PDB entry 1DOJ | X-ray diffraction, 1.70 A resolution | chains A and B

# Chain A
Molecule: Alpha-thrombin
Source organism: Homo sapiens
Notes: EC 3.4.21.5
UniProt: P00734 (THRB_HUMAN); the construct lacks a stretch of the UniProt sequence and is renumbered around it, so the offset changes along the chain: 1-14 = UniProt 336-349; 15-36 = UniProt 363-384; 37-60 = UniProt 386-409; 61-77 = UniProt 419-435; 8 more segments
Amino-acid sequence (295 residues; row label = number of the first residue in the row; note: 1 number in that range is skipped by the numbering (no residue carries it; nothing is unmodelled there); a row labelled like 14A-14K holds insertion residues (14A, then the next letters in order)):
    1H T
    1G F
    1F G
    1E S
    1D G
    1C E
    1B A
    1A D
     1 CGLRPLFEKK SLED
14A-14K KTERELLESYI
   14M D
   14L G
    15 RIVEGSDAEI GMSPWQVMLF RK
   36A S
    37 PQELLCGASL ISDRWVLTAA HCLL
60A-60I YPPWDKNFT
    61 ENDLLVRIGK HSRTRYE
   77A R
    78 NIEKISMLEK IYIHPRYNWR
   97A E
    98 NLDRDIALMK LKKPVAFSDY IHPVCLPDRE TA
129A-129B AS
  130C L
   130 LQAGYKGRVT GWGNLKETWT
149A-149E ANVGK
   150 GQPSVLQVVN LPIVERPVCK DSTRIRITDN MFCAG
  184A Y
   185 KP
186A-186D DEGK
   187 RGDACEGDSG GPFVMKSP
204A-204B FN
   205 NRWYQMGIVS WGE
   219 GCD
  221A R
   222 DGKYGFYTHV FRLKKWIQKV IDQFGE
Unresolved in the structure: 14L, 15
UniProt features mapped onto this chain:
  - region: Ala183 to Val200 (High affinity receptor-binding region which is also known as the TP508 peptide)
  - active site (Charge relay system): His57, Asp102, Ser195
  - site: Arg15, Ile16 (Cleavage)
  - glycosylation: Asn60G (N-linked (GlcNAc...) (complex) asparagine)
Disulfide bonds: Cys1-Cys122, Cys42-Cys58, Cys168-Cys182, Cys191-Cys220
Glycans and other covalent adducts: N-acetylglucosamine (NAG) linked to Asn60G; rwj-51438 (1Z0) linked to Ser195
Ion coordination: Na+ site 1: Lys169, Thr172, Ile174; Na+ site 2: Arg221A, Lys224
Ligand contacts: rwj-51438 (1Z0; N-methyl-D-phenylalanyl-N-{(1S)-4-carbamimidamido-1-[(6-carboxy-1,3-benzothiazol-2-yl)carbonyl]butyl}-L-prolinamide): Cys42, His57, Tyr60A, Trp60D, Lys60F, Glu97A, Asn98, Leu99, Ile174, Asp189, Ala190, Cys191, Glu192, Gly193, Asp194, Val213, Ser214, Trp215, Gly216, Glu217, Gly219, Cys220, Gly226

# Chain B
Molecule: Hirugen
Notes: fragment: fragment of hirudin
UniProt: P09945 (HIRV2_HIRME); residues 355-365 here correspond to UniProt positions 62-72 (UniProt number = residue number - 293)
Amino-acid sequence (11 residues; row label = number of the first residue in the row):
   355 DFEEIPEEYL Q
Modified residues: Tyr363 (o-sulfo-l-tyrosine; TYS)
UniProt features mapped onto this chain:
  - region: Asp355 to Gln365 (Interaction with fibrinogen-binding exosite of thrombin)
  - modified residue: Tyr363 (Sulfotyrosine)

# Interface between chain A and chain B
Pairs across the interface - 27 pairs, chain A then chain B:
  Phe34(A) - Phe356(B)  hydrophobic
  Lys36(A) - Leu364(B)
  Lys36(A) - Gln365(B)
  Gln38(A) - Glu358(B)
  Gln38(A) - Ile359(B)  hydrogen bond (side chain-backbone)
  Gln38(A) - Leu364(B)
  Leu40(A) - Phe356(B)  hydrophobic
  Leu65(A) - Ile359(B)  hydrophobic
  Leu65(A) - Tyr363(B)
  Arg67(A) - Ile359(B)
  Arg73(A) - Asp355(B)  salt bridge
  Arg73(A) - Phe356(B)
  Thr74(A) - Asp355(B)
  Thr74(A) - Phe356(B)
  Thr74(A) - Glu357(B)  hydrogen bond (backbone-backbone)
  Arg75(A) - Glu357(B)
  Tyr76(A) - Glu357(B)  hydrogen bond (backbone-side chain)
  Tyr76(A) - Pro360(B)
  Tyr76(A) - Tyr363(B)
  Arg77A(A) - Pro360(B)
  Glu80(A) - Tyr363(B)
  Lys81(A) - Tyr363(B)
  Ile82(A) - Ile359(B)  hydrophobic
  Ile82(A) - Tyr363(B)
  Met84(A) - Glu362(B)
  Met84(A) - Tyr363(B)
  Met84(A) - Gln365(B)
Other interface residues (no listed pair), chain A (16 interface residues in all): Met32

# In short
Chain A and chain B form an interface of 16 and 10 residues respectively, with 3 hydrogen bonds and 1 salt
bridge. Among the polar pairs are Arg73(A)-Asp355(B), Gln38(A)-Ile359(B) and Tyr76(A)-Glu357(B). Covalently
linked rwj-51438: at Ser195(A). N-acetylglucosamine is covalently linked to Asn60G(A).
Chain A is Alpha-thrombin (Homo sapiens) and chain B is Hirugen; the structure, Crystal structure of human
alpha-thrombin*RWJ-51438 complex at 1.7 A, was determined by X-ray diffraction.
